8G6U - chains M and N of the 18 polymer chains in the assembly; structure by electron microscopy, 3.16 A resolution.

[Chain M]
Protein: Heavy chain of 10-1074
From: Homo sapiens
Sequence (238 residues; row label = number of the first residue in the row; a row labelled like 82A-82C holds insertion residues (82A, then the next letters in order)):
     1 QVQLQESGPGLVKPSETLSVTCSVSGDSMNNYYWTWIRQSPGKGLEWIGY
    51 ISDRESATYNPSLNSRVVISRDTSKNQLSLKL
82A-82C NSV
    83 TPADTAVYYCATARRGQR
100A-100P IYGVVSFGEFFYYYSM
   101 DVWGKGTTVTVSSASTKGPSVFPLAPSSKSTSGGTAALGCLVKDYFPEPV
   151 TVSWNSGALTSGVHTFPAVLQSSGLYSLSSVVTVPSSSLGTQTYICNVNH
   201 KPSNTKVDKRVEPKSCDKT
Disordered / not traced: 113-219
Disulfide bonds: Cys-22/Cys-92

[Chain N]
Protein: Light chain of 10-1074
From: Homo sapiens
Sequence (214 residues; numbered 6 to 213 plus 6 insertion-coded residues; the number before each row is that of its first residue; a row labelled like 66A-66C holds insertion residues (66A, then the next letters in order)):
     6 SYVRPLSVALGETARISCGRQALGSRAVQWYQHRPGQAPILLIYNNQDRP
    56 SGIPERFSGTP
66A-66C DIN
    67 FGTRATLTISGVEAGDEADYYCHMWDSRS
95A-95C GFS
    96 WSFGGATRLTVLGQPKAAPSVTLFPPSSEELQANKATLVCLISDFYPGAV
   146 TVAWKADSSPVKAGVETTTPSKQSNNKYAASSYLSLTPEQWKSHRSYSCQ
   196 VTHEGSTVEKTVAPTECS
Disordered / not traced: 6-7, 109-213
Disulfide bonds: Cys-23/Cys-88

[Chain M / chain N interface]
Residue-residue contacts (34):
  Ile-37(M) / Phe-98(N)  hydrophobic
  Gln-39(M) / His-38(N)  hydrogen bond
  Gly-44(M) / Tyr-87(N)
  Leu-45(M) / Tyr-87(N)
  Leu-45(M) / Phe-98(N)
  Glu-46(M) / Phe-98(N)
  Trp-47(M) / Trp-96(N)
  Trp-47(M) / Phe-98(N)  hydrophobic
  Tyr-50(M) / Phe-95B(N)
  Tyr-50(M) / Trp-96(N)  hydrophobic
  Tyr-59(M) / Trp-96(N)
  Asn-60(M) / Trp-96(N)
  Pro-61(M) / Trp-96(N)
  Arg-96(M) / Tyr-49(N)
  Arg-100(M) / Ser-30(N)  hydrogen bond
  Arg-100(M) / Asp-66A(N)  salt bridge
  Tyr-100B(M) / Ser-30(N)
  Tyr-100B(M) / Ser-93(N)
  Phe-100K(M) / Ser-93(N)
  Tyr-100M(M) / Gln-34(N)
  Tyr-100M(M) / Trp-91(N)
  Tyr-100N(M) / Gln-34(N)  hydrogen bond (backbone-side chain)
  Tyr-100N(M) / Trp-91(N)  hydrogen bond (backbone-side chain)
  Ser-100O(M) / Gln-34(N)
  Ser-100O(M) / Tyr-49(N)
  Met-100P(M) / Tyr-36(N)  hydrogen bond (backbone-side chain)
  Met-100P(M) / Leu-46(N)
  Met-100P(M) / Phe-98(N)  hydrophobic
  Asp-101(M) / Leu-46(N)
  Trp-103(M) / Tyr-36(N)  hydrophobic
  Trp-103(M) / Ala-43(N)
  Trp-103(M) / Pro-44(N)  hydrogen bond (side chain-backbone)
  Gly-104(M) / Ala-43(N)
  Lys-105(M) / Gln-42(N)
Also at the interface, not in a pair above, chain M (24 interface residues in all): Tyr-91, Tyr-100L
Also at the interface, not in a pair above, chain N (21 interface residues in all): Ala-32, Gly-41, Ile-45, Asn-50, His-89

[In short]
The interface between chain M and chain N involves 24 residues on one side and 21 on the other, with 6
hydrogen bonds and 1 salt bridge. Among the polar pairs are Arg-100(M)/Asp-66A(N), Gln-39(M)/His-38(N) and
Arg-100(M)/Ser-30(N).
Here chain M is Heavy chain of 10-1074 and chain N is Light chain of 10-1074, both from Homo sapiens. Entry
8G6U (Cryo-EM structure of T/F100 SOSIP.664 HIV-1 Env trimer with LMHS mutations in complex with 8ANC195 and
...) was determined by electron microscopy (same publication as 8DOK and 8CZZ).
